6BFH - chain A; structure by X-ray diffraction, 1.95 A resolution.

== Chain A ==
Protein: Aminoglycoside acetyltransferase
From: Escherichia coli
Reference sequence: Q93ET8 (Q93ET8_ECOLX); residues 1-178 here = UniProt positions 1-178
Sequence (178 residues; each row starts with the number of its first residue):
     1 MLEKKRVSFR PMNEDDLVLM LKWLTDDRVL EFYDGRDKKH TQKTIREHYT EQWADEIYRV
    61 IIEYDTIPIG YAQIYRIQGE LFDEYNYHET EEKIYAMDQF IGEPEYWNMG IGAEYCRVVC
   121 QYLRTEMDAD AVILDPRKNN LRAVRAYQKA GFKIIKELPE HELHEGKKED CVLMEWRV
Not modelled in the structure: 1-2
Ligand contacts: kanamycin a (KAN): Phe32, Tyr33, Asp34, Trp53, Gln73, Tyr75, Leu81, Glu84, Tyr85, Asp98, Asp135, Glu162

== Overview ==
Chain A binds kanamycin a.
Chain A is Aminoglycoside acetyltransferase (Escherichia coli); the structure, Structure of the kanamycin
complex of aminoglycoside acetyltransferase AAC(6')-Im, was determined by X-ray diffraction together with 6BFF
from the same study.
